Entry 4OAJ (X-ray diffraction, 2.30 A resolution); this record covers chains A and B.

# Chain A
Protein: Disks large homolog 1
From: Mus musculus
Notes: fragment: PDZ 2 domain
UniProt: Q811D0 (DLG1_MOUSE); residue numbers follow UniProt; this construct covers 317-406
Amino-acid sequence (92 residues; numbered 315 to 406; the number before each row is that of its first residue):
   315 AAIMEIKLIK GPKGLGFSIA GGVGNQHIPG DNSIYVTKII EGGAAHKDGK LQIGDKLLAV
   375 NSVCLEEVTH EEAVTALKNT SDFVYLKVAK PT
Differences from the reference sequence: expression tag (315-316)

# Chain B
Protein: 5-hydroxytryptamine receptor 2A peptide
UniProt: P14842 (5HT2A_RAT); residues 14-20 here correspond to UniProt positions 465-471 (UniProt number = residue number + 451)
Amino-acid sequence (7 residues; row label = number of the first residue in the row):
    14 NEKVSCV
UniProt features mapped onto this chain:
  - motif: Ser-18 to Val-20 (PDZ-binding)

# Interface between chain A and chain B
Pairs across the interface (22):
  Gly-328(A) / Val-20(B)
  Leu-329(A) / Val-20(B)  hydrogen bond (backbone-backbone)
  Gly-330(A) / Val-20(B)  hydrogen bond (backbone-backbone)
  Phe-331(A) / Cys-19(B)
  Phe-331(A) / Val-20(B)  hydrogen bond (backbone-backbone)
  Ser-332(A) / Val-17(B)
  Ser-332(A) / Ser-18(B)
  Ser-332(A) / Cys-19(B)
  Ile-333(A) / Lys-16(B)
  Ile-333(A) / Val-17(B)
  Ile-333(A) / Ser-18(B)  hydrogen bond (backbone-backbone)
  Ala-334(A) / Lys-16(B)
  Asn-339(A) / Glu-15(B)
  Asn-339(A) / Lys-16(B)  hydrogen bond (side chain-backbone)
  Gln-340(A) / Glu-15(B)
  His-341(A) / Glu-15(B)  salt bridge
  Thr-351(A) / Val-17(B)
  His-384(A) / Lys-16(B)
  His-384(A) / Ser-18(B)  hydrogen bond
  Glu-385(A) / Lys-16(B)  salt bridge
  Val-388(A) / Ser-18(B)
  Leu-391(A) / Val-20(B)  hydrophobic
Other interface residues (no listed pair), chain A (17 interface residues in all): Gly-335, Lys-392
Other interface residues (no listed pair), chain B (7 interface residues in all): Asn-14

# In short
Chain A and chain B form an interface of 17 and 7 residues respectively, with 6 hydrogen bonds and 2 salt
bridges. Polar contacts include His-341(A)/Glu-15(B), Glu-385(A)/Lys-16(B) and Leu-329(A)/Val-20(B).
Here chain A is Disks large homolog 1 (Mus musculus) and chain B is 5-hydroxytryptamine receptor 2A peptide.
Entry 4OAJ (Crystal structure of the complex between SAP97 PDZ2 and 5HT2A receptor peptide) was determined by
X-ray diffraction.
